Entry 5GAP (electron microscopy, 3.60 A resolution); this record covers chains A and F of the 12 polymer chains in the assembly.

# Chain A
Protein: Pre-mRNA-splicing factor 8
Source organism: Saccharomyces cerevisiae
Reference sequence: P33334 (PRP8_YEAST); numbering as in UniProt (aligned over 1-2413)
Chain sequence (2413 residues; each row starts with the number of its first residue):
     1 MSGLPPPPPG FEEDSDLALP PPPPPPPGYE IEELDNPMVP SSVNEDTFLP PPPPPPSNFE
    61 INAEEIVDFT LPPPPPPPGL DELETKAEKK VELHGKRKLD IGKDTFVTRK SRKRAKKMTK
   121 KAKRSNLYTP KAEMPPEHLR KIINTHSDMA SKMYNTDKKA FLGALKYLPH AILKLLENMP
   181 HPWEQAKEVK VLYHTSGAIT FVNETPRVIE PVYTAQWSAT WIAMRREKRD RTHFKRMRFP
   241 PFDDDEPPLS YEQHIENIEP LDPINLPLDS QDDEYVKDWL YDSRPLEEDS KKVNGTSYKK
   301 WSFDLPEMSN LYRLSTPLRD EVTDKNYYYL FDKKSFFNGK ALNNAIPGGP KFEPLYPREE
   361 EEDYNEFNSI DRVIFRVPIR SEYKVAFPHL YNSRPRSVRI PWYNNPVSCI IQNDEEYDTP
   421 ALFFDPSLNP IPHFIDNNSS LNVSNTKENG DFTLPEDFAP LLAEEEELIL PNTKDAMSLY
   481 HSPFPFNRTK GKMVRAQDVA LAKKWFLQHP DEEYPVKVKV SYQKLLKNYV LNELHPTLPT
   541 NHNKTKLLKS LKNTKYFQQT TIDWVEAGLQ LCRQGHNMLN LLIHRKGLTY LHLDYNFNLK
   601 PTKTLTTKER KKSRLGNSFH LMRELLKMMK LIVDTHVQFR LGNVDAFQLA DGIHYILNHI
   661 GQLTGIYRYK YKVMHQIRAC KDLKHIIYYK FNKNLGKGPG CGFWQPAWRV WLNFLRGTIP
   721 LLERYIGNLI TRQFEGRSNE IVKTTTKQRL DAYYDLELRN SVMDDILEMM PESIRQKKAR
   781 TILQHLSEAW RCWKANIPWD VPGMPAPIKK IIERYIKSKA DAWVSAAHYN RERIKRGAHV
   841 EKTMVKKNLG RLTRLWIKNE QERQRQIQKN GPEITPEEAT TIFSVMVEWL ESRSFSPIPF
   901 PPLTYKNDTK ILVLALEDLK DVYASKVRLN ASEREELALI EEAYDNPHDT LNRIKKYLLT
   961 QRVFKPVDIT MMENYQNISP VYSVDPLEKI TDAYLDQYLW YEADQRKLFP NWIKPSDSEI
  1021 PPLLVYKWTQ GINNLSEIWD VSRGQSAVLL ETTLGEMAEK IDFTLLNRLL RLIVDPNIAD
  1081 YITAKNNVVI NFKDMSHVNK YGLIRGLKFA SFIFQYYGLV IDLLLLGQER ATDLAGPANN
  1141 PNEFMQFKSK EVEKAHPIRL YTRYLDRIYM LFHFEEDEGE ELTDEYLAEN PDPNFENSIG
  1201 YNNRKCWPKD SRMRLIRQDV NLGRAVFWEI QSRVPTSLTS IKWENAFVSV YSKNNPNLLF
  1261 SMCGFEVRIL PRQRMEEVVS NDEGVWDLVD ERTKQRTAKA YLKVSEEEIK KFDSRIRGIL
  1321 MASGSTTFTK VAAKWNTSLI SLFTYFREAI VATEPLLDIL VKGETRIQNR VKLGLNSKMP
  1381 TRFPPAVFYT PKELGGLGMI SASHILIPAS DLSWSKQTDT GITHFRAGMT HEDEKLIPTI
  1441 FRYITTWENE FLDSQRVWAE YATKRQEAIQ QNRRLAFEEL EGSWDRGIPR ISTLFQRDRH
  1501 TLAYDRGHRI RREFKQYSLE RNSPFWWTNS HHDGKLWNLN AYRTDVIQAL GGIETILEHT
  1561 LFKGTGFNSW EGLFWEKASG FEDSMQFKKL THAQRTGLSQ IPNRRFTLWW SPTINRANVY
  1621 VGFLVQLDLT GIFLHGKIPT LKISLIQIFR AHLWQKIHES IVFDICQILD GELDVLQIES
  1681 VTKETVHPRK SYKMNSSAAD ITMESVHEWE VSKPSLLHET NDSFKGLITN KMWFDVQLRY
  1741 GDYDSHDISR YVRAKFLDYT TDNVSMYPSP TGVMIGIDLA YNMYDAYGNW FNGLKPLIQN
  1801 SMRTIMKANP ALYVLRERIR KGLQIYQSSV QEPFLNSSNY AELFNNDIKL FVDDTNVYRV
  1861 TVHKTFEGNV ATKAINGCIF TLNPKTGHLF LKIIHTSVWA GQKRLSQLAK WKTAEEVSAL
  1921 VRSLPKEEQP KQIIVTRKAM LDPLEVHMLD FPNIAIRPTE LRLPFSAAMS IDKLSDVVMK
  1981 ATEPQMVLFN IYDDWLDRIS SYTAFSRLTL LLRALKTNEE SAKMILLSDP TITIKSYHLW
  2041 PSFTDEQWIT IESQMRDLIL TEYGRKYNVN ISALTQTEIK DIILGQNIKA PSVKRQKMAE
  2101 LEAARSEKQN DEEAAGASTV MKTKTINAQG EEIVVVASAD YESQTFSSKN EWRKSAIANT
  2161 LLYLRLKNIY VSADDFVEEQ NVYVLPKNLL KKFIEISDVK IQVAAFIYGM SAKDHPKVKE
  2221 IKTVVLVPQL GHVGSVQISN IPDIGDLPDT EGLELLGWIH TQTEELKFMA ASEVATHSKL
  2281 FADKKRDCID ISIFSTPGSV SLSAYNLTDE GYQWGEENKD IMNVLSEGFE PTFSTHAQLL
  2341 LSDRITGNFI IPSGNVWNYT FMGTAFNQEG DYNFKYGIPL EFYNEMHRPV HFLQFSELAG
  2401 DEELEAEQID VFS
Unresolved in the structure: 1-750, 1428-1432, 2105-2413
Reported in the primary citation:
  - conformationally variable residues (order/disorder transition): M1585 to L1598
  - mutagenesis - Y403A, Y403F: unchanged growth

# Chain F
Protein: Pre-mRNA-processing factor 31
Source organism: Saccharomyces cerevisiae
Reference sequence: P49704 (PRP31_YEAST); residue numbers follow UniProt; this construct covers 1-494
Chain sequence (494 residues; row label = number of the first residue in the row):
     1 MSSEEDYFDE LEYDLADEVN EEKEDIQTKK LTTVNCQTEK FNPFEILPES IELFRTLALI
    61 SPDRLSLSET AQILPKIVDL KRILQQQEID FIKLLPFFNE IIPLIKSNIK LMHNFLISLY
   121 SRRFPELSSL IPSPLQYSKV ISILENENYS KNESDELFFH LENKAKLTRE QILVLTMSMK
   181 TSFKNKEPLD IKTRTQILEA NSILENLWKL QEDIGQYIAS KISIIAPNVC FLVGPEIAAQ
   241 LIAHAGGVLE FSRIPSCNIA SIGKNKHLSH ELHTLESGVR QEGYLFASDM IQKFPVSVHK
   301 QMLRMLCAKV SLAARVDAGQ KNGDRNTVLA HKWKAELSKK ARKLSEAPSI SETKALPIPE
   361 DQPKKKRAGR KFRKYKEKFR LSHVRQLQNR MEFGKQEQTV LDSYGEEVGL GMSNTSLQQA
   421 VGATSGSRRS AGNQAKLTKV MKHRISEANQ QADEFLISLG HNTEQPNLSP EMVQMHKKQH
   481 TNPEEETNWF SGHG
Unresolved in the structure: 1-42, 458-494

# How chain A and chain F interact
Pairs across the interface (130; chain A residue first):
  Q784(A) with I350(F)
  E788(A) with I350(F)
  P802(A) with E346(F)
  R865(A) with E276(F), salt bridge
  P872(A) with R169(F), hydrogen bond (backbone-side chain)
  I874(A) with R169(F), hydrogen bond (backbone-side chain); L173(F)
  T875(A) with R169(F)
  P876(A) with L157(F), hydrophobic; L173(F), hydrophobic
  E877(A) with L157(F)
  T880(A) with T176(F)
  F883(A) with M177(F); K180(F); T181(F)
  D921(A) with D402(F); Y404(F)
  S925(A) with V408(F)
  R934(A) with K378(F); A435(F); K436(F), hydrogen bond (side chain-backbone)
  E935(A) with T438(F); M441(F)
  L937(A) with A435(F), hydrophobic
  A938(A) with A435(F); K436(F); L437(F)
  L939(A) with L437(F), hydrophobic; M441(F), hydrophobic; I445(F), hydrophobic
  E941(A) with Q434(F), hydrogen bond; A435(F)
  E942(A) with L437(F)
  N952(A) with L456(F)
  R953(A) with A448(F)
  K956(A) with A448(F); Q451(F), hydrogen bond; A452(F); F455(F)
  Y957(A) with A448(F)
  T960(A) with F455(F)
  V963(A) with R280(F)
  K965(A) with R444(F)
  D985(A) with R444(F), salt bridge
  L987(A) with R444(F)
  D1062(A) with L173(F)
  F1063(A) with L272(F), hydrophobic
  N1067(A) with H270(F)
  R1068(A) with L130(F); M177(F); S178(F)
  R1071(A) with H270(F)
  D1080(A) with S269(F); H270(F), hydrogen bond (side chain-backbone)
  T1083(A) with L272(F)
  N1087(A) with L272(F); H273(F); T274(F), hydrogen bond
  H1097(A) with E276(F)
  V1098(A) with T274(F); L275(F); E276(F)
  K1100(A) with L272(F); T274(F); L275(F)
  T1337(A) with E407(F)
  K1392(A) with M391(F)
  E1393(A) with M391(F); E392(F); F393(F); K395(F); Q396(F); E397(F), hydrogen bond (side chain-backbone)
  L1394(A) with F393(F)
  R1512(A) with S403(F); Y404(F)
  L1519(A) with Y404(F), hydrophobic
  R1521(A) with Y404(F), hydrogen bond (backbone-side chain)
  S1523(A) with Y404(F), hydrogen bond (side chain-backbone)
  P1524(A) with Y404(F)
  F1525(A) with S403(F); E406(F)
  N1529(A) with S403(F), hydrogen bond
  S1530(A) with L401(F); S403(F), hydrogen bond
  H1531(A) with S403(F)
  K1535(A) with L401(F)
  W1537(A) with E406(F)
  N1540(A) with Q396(F)
  R1543(A) with G394(F), hydrogen bond (side chain-backbone); K395(F); Q396(F)
  L1557(A) with F393(F), hydrophobic
  E1571(A) with E392(F)
  G1572(A) with E392(F)
  L1573(A) with E392(F); F393(F), hydrogen bond (backbone-backbone)
  F1574(A) with R390(F); M391(F); M412(F), hydrophobic
  W1575(A) with R390(F); M391(F), hydrogen bond (backbone-backbone); F393(F)
  E1576(A) with N389(F); R390(F), salt bridge
  K1577(A) with Q388(F); N389(F), hydrogen bond (backbone-backbone); M391(F)
  G1580(A) with L381(F); N389(F)
  S1584(A) with L381(F)
  F1587(A) with F379(F)
  W1609(A) with F393(F), hydrophobic
  I1825(A) with F393(F), hydrophobic
  Q1831(A) with H383(F), hydrogen bond (backbone-side chain); L387(F); R390(F); M412(F); S413(F); T415(F), hydrogen bond
  P1833(A) with H383(F)
  E1945(A) with T415(F)
  V1946(A) with L417(F), hydrophobic
  L1949(A) with Q418(F); V421(F), hydrophobic
  P1952(A) with T424(F); S425(F); G426(F), hydrogen bond (backbone-backbone)
  N1953(A) with S425(F)
  A1955(A) with R429(F)
Other interface residues (no listed pair), chain A (94 interface residues in all): L903, A924, K926, V927, D949, T1064, L1072, V1089, S1096, T1528, F1562, W1570, D1583, V1830, E1832, D1942
Other interface residues (no listed pair), chain F (74 interface residues in all): E170, I172, V174, K376, R385, Q386, G409, G411, A423, N449

# In short
94 residues of chain A and 74 residues of chain F are in contact, with 19 hydrogen bonds and 3 salt bridges.
Polar pairs include R865(A)-E276(F), D985(A)-R444(F) and E1576(A)-R390(F). From the paper: Y403A and Y403F of
chain A leave growth unchanged; conformational variability at M1585(A).
Here chain A is Pre-mRNA-splicing factor 8 and chain F is Pre-mRNA-processing factor 31, both from
Saccharomyces cerevisiae. Entry 5GAP (Body region of the U4/U6.U5 tri-snRNP) was determined by electron
microscopy together with 5GAM, 5GAN and 5GAO from the same study.
